Entry 6VN1 (electron microscopy, 2.80 A resolution); this record covers chains L and H of the 9 polymer chains in the assembly.

# Chain L
Molecule: Human monoclonal antibody 93k variable light chain
From: Homo sapiens
Notes: antibody fragment or engineered binder
Chain sequence (106 residues; row label = number of the first residue in the row):
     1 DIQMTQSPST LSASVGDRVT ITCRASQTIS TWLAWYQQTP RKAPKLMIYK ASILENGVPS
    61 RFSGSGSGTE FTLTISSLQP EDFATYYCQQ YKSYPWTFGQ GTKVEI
Disulfides: Cys23-Cys88

# Chain H
Molecule: Human monoclonal antibody 93k variable heavy chain
From: Homo sapiens
Notes: antibody fragment or engineered binder
Chain sequence (128 residues; each row starts with the number of its first residue):
     1 QVQLVQSGAE VKKPGSSVKV SCKASGGTFS NFAISWVRQA PGQGLEWMGR IMPLFVTSTY
    61 AQKFQGRVTI SADASTSTAY MELSSLRSDD TAMYYCARDI TAPGAAPTPL NFYGMDVWGQ
   121 GTTVTVSS
Disulfides: Cys22-Cys96

# Interface between chain L and chain H
Residue-residue contacts - 31 pairs, chain L then chain H:
  Trp32(L) - Pro109(H)  hydrophobic
  Trp32(L) - Leu110(H)  hydrophobic
  Tyr36(L) - Met115(H)  hydrogen bond (side chain-backbone)
  Tyr36(L) - Trp118(H)  hydrophobic
  Gln38(L) - Gln39(H)  hydrogen bond
  Gln38(L) - Tyr95(H)
  Lys42(L) - Tyr95(H)  hydrogen bond (backbone-side chain)
  Ala43(L) - Tyr95(H)  hydrophobic
  Ala43(L) - Gly119(H)
  Pro44(L) - Tyr95(H)
  Pro44(L) - Trp118(H)  hydrogen bond (backbone-side chain)
  Leu46(L) - Tyr113(H)
  Leu46(L) - Gly114(H)
  Leu46(L) - Met115(H)
  Tyr49(L) - Tyr113(H)  hydrophobic
  Tyr87(L) - Gly44(H)  hydrogen bond (side chain-backbone)
  Tyr87(L) - Leu45(H)  hydrophobic
  Gln89(L) - Phe112(H)
  Tyr91(L) - Pro109(H)
  Tyr91(L) - Phe112(H)  hydrophobic
  Tyr94(L) - Trp47(H)  hydrophobic
  Tyr94(L) - Arg50(H)  hydrogen bond
  Pro95(L) - Trp47(H)  hydrophobic
  Pro95(L) - Gln62(H)
  Trp96(L) - Trp47(H)
  Trp96(L) - Arg50(H)
  Trp96(L) - Phe112(H)  hydrophobic
  Trp96(L) - Met115(H)  hydrophobic
  Phe98(L) - Val37(H)  hydrophobic
  Phe98(L) - Leu45(H)  hydrophobic
  Phe98(L) - Glu46(H)
Other interface residues (no listed pair), chain L (18 interface residues in all): Lys45, Glu55, Lys92
Other interface residues (no listed pair), chain H (21 interface residues in all): Ser35, Gln43, Ala61, Asp116

# Overview
Chain L and chain H form an interface of 18 and 21 residues respectively; the contacts include 6 hydrogen
bonds. Polar pairs include Tyr36(L)-Met115(H), Gln38(L)-Gln39(H) and Lys42(L)-Tyr95(H).
Here chain L is Human monoclonal antibody 93k variable light chain and chain H is Human monoclonal antibody
93k variable heavy chain, both from Homo sapiens. Entry 6VN1 (A 2.8 Angstrom Cryo-EM Structure of a
Glycoprotein B-Neutralizing Antibody Complex Reveals a Critical Domain for ...) was determined by electron
microscopy (same publication as 6VLK).
